PDB entry 3UFJ | X-ray diffraction, 2.97 A resolution | chains A and D of the 4 polymer chains in the assembly

# Chain A
Protein: G/T mismatch-specific thymine DNA glycosylase
Organism: Homo sapiens
Notes: EC 3.2.2.29; fragment: Core domain
UniProt: Q13569 (TDG_HUMAN); residue numbers follow UniProt; this construct covers 111-308
Chain sequence (204 residues; numbered 105 to 308; the number before each row is that of its first residue):
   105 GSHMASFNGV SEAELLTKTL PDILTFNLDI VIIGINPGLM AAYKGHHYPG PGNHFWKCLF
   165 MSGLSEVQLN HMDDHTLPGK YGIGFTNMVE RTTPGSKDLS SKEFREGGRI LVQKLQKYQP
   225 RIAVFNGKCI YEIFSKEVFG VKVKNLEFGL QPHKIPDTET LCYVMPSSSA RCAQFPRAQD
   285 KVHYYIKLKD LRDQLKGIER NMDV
Unresolved in the structure: 105-119, 305-308
Differences from the reference sequence: expression tag (105-110)
Swiss-Prot annotation at these positions:
  - cross-link: Lys-248 (Glycyl lysine isopeptide (Lys-Gly) (interchain with G-Cter in SUMO2))
  - mutagenesis: Asn-140 (N140A: Loss of DNA glycosylase activity but still able to bind DNA), Ala-145 (A145G: Increased DNA glycosylase activity on G/T mispairs), His-151 (H151A/Q: Increased DNA glycosylase activity on G/T mispairs), Asn-191 (N191A: Reduced DNA glycosylase activity on G/T and G/U mispairs), Thr-197 (T197A: Reduced DNA glycosylase activity on G/T mispairs), Arg-281 (R281A: Restores the DNA-binding ability of the sumoylated form)
From the paper describing this entry:
  - catalytic residues: Asn-140, Thr-197
  - contacts within the chain: Pro-125/His-151 (hydrogen bond), Asn-140/Thr-197, Thr-197/Gly-199
  - mutagenesis - T197A (32-fold): decreased catalytic activity on G T substrate
  - binding site for the 23-nt DNA strand (chain D): Ile-139, Asn-140, Tyr-152, Asn-191
  - mutagenesis - N191A: decreased catalytic activity on G U
  - mutagenesis - N191A (15-fold): decreased catalytic activity on G T
  - mutagenesis - H151A: increased catalytic activity on G U
  - mutagenesis - A145G (13-fold), A145G/H151Q (56-fold), H151A (13-fold), H151Q: increased catalytic activity on G T
  - specificity-determining residues: Ala-145
  - mutagenesis - A145G: unchanged catalytic activity on G U
  - mutagenesis - A145G (38-fold), A145G/H151Q (100-fold), H151A (34-fold): increased catalytic activity on A T
  - mutagenesis - A145G: unchanged binding to undamaged DNA
  - mutagenesis - H151A: decreased binding to undamaged DNA

# Chain D
Molecule: 23-nt DNA strand
Sequence (23 nucleotides; each row starts with the number of its first residue):
     1 CCACTGCTCA XGTACAGAGC TGT
Modified residues: UF2 (1-(2-deoxy-2-fluoro-5-O-phosphono-beta-D-arabinofuranosyl)pyrimidine-2,4(1H,3H)-dione) at position 11

# Interface between chain A and chain D
Residue-residue contacts (26; chain A residue first):
  Leu-124(A) / UF2_11(D)  base contact
  Gly-138(A) / UF2_11(D)  base contact
  Ile-139(A) / UF2_11(D)  base contact
  Asn-140(A) / UF2_11(D)  base contact
  Gly-142(A) / UF2_11(D)  base contact
  Ala-145(A) / UF2_11(D)  base contact
  His-151(A) / UF2_11(D)  base contact
  Tyr-152(A) / UF2_11(D)  base contact
  Gly-156(A) / UF2_11(D)  base contact
  Asn-157(A) / UF2_11(D)  base contact
  Asn-191(A) / UF2_11(D)  base contact
  Pro-198(A) / UF2_11(D)  sugar contact
  Gly-199(A) / DG12(D)  phosphate contact
  Ser-200(A) / DG12(D)  hydrogen bond to the phosphate
  Gly-231(A) / DT13(D)  phosphate contact
  Lys-232(A) / DT13(D)  hydrogen bond to the phosphate
  Cys-233(A) / DG12(D)  sugar contact
  Cys-233(A) / DT13(D)  hydrogen bond to the phosphate
  Ser-271(A) / DG12(D)  phosphate contact
  Ser-271(A) / DT13(D)  phosphate contact
  Ser-273(A) / UF2_11(D)  base contact
  Ser-273(A) / DG12(D)  hydrogen bond to the phosphate
  Ala-274(A) / DA10(D)  base contact
  Arg-275(A) / DA10(D)  salt bridge to the phosphate
  Arg-275(A) / DG12(D)  salt bridge to the phosphate
  Cys-276(A) / DT13(D)  sugar contact
Interface residues without a listed pair, chain A (31 interface residues in all): Pro-141, Leu-143, Met-144, His-150, Pro-153, Ile-234, Phe-252, Pro-270, Ala-277
Interface residues without a listed pair, chain D (5 interface residues in all): DA14

# Overview
31 residues of chain A face 5 of chain D across their interface; the contacts include 4 hydrogen bonds and 2
salt bridges. Among the polar pairs are Ser-200(A)/DG12(D), Lys-232(A)/DT13(D) and Cys-233(A)/DT13(D). From
the paper: catalytic residues Asn-140(A) and Thr-197(A); A145G, A145G/H151Q and H151A of chain A, among
others, increase catalytic activity on G T; 6 substitutions were tested in all.
Here chain A is G/T mismatch-specific thymine DNA glycosylase (Homo sapiens) and chain D is a 23-nt DNA
strand. Entry 3UFJ (Human Thymine DNA Glycosylase Bound to Substrate Analog 2'-fluoro-2'-deoxyuridine) was
determined by X-ray diffraction.
